PDB entry 6JW5 | X-ray diffraction, 2.99 A resolution | chains A and I of the 3 polymer chains in the assembly

Chain A:
Molecule: TAL effector
Source organism: Xanthomonas campestris pv. armoraciae
Chain sequence (498 residues; each row starts with the number of its first residue):
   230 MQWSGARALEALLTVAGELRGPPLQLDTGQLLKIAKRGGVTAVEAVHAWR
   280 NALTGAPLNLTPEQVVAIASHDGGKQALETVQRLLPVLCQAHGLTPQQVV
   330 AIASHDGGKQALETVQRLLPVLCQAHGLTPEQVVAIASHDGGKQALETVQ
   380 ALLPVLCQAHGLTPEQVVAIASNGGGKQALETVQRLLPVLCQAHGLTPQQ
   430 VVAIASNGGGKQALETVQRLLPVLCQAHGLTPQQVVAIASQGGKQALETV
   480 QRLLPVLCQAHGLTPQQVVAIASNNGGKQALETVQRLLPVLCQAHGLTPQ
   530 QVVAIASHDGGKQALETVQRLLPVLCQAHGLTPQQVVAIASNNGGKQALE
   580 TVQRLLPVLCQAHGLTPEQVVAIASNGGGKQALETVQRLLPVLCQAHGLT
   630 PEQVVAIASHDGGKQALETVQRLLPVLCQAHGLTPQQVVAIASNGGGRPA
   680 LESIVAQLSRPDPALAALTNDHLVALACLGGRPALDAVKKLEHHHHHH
Not modelled in the structure: 723-727

Chain I:
Molecule: 17-nt DNA strand
Sequence (17 nucleotides; numbered -2 to 14; the number before each row is that of its first residue; numbers below 1 keep their minus sign (DT-2 is residue -2)):
    -2 TGTCCCTTXGCGTCTCT
Modified residues: 5HC (2'-deoxy-5-(hydroxymethyl)cytidine 5'-(dihydrogen phosphate)) at position 6

Chain A / chain I interface:
Contacting residue pairs - 72 pairs, chain A then chain I:
  Ser233(A) - DT-2(I)  hydrogen bond to the phosphate
  Gly268(A) - DG-1(I)  phosphate contact
  Val269(A) - DG-1(I)  phosphate contact
  Thr270(A) - DG-1(I)  hydrogen bond to the phosphate
  Thr270(A) - DT0(I)  phosphate contact
  Asp301(A) - DT0(I)  base contact
  Asp301(A) - DC1(I)  hydrogen bond to the base
  Gly302(A) - DT0(I)  hydrogen bond to the phosphate
  Gly302(A) - DC1(I)  phosphate contact
  Lys304(A) - DT0(I)  phosphate contact
  Gln305(A) - DT0(I)  hydrogen bond to the phosphate
  Gln305(A) - DC1(I)  phosphate contact
  Asp335(A) - DC2(I)  hydrogen bond to the base
  Gly336(A) - DC1(I)  phosphate contact
  Gly336(A) - DC2(I)  phosphate contact
  Lys338(A) - DC1(I)  phosphate contact
  Gln339(A) - DC1(I)  hydrogen bond to the phosphate
  Gln339(A) - DC2(I)  phosphate contact
  Asp369(A) - DC3(I)  hydrogen bond to the base
  Gly370(A) - DC2(I)  phosphate contact
  Lys372(A) - DC2(I)  phosphate contact
  Gln373(A) - DC2(I)  hydrogen bond to the phosphate
  Gln373(A) - DC3(I)  phosphate contact
  Gly403(A) - DT4(I)  base contact
  Gly404(A) - DC3(I)  phosphate contact
  Gly404(A) - DT4(I)  phosphate contact
  Lys406(A) - DC3(I)  phosphate contact
  Gln407(A) - DC3(I)  hydrogen bond to the phosphate
  Gln407(A) - DT4(I)  phosphate contact
  Gly437(A) - DT5(I)  base contact
  Gly438(A) - DT4(I)  phosphate contact
  Gly438(A) - DT5(I)  phosphate contact
  Lys440(A) - DT4(I)  phosphate contact
  Gln441(A) - DT4(I)  hydrogen bond to the phosphate
  Gln441(A) - DT5(I)  phosphate contact
  Lys473(A) - DT5(I)  phosphate contact
  Gln474(A) - DT5(I)  hydrogen bond to the phosphate
  Gln474(A) - 5HC_6(I)  phosphate contact
  Asn504(A) - 5HC_6(I)  base contact
  Asn504(A) - DG7(I)  hydrogen bond to the base
  Gly505(A) - 5HC_6(I)  phosphate contact
  Gly505(A) - DG7(I)  phosphate contact
  Lys507(A) - 5HC_6(I)  phosphate contact
  Gln508(A) - 5HC_6(I)  hydrogen bond to the phosphate
  Gln508(A) - DG7(I)  phosphate contact
  Asp538(A) - DC8(I)  hydrogen bond to the base
  Gly539(A) - DG7(I)  phosphate contact
  Gly539(A) - DC8(I)  phosphate contact
  Lys541(A) - DG7(I)  phosphate contact
  Gln542(A) - DG7(I)  hydrogen bond to the phosphate
  Asn572(A) - DC8(I)  base contact
  Asn572(A) - DG9(I)  hydrogen bond to the base
  Gly573(A) - DG9(I)  phosphate contact
  Lys575(A) - DC8(I)  phosphate contact
  Gln576(A) - DC8(I)  hydrogen bond to the phosphate
  Gln576(A) - DG9(I)  phosphate contact
  Gly607(A) - DT10(I)  phosphate contact
  Lys609(A) - DG9(I)  phosphate contact
  Gln610(A) - DG9(I)  hydrogen bond to the phosphate
  Gln610(A) - DT10(I)  phosphate contact
  Asp640(A) - DC11(I)  hydrogen bond to the base
  Gly641(A) - DC11(I)  phosphate contact
  Lys643(A) - DT10(I)  phosphate contact
  Gln644(A) - DT10(I)  hydrogen bond to the phosphate
  Gly674(A) - DT12(I)  base contact
  Gly675(A) - DT12(I)  base contact
  Arg677(A) - DC11(I)  salt bridge to the phosphate
  Pro678(A) - DC11(I)  phosphate contact
  Arg711(A) - DC11(I)  hydrogen bond to the phosphate
  Arg711(A) - DT12(I)  salt bridge to the phosphate
  Pro712(A) - DT12(I)  phosphate contact
  Pro712(A) - DC13(I)  phosphate contact
Other interface residues (no listed pair), chain A (55 interface residues in all): Arg266, Gly267, Gly303, Gly606

Overview:
55 residues of chain A face 16 of chain I across their interface, with 22 hydrogen bonds and 2 salt bridges.
Among the polar pairs are Asp301(A)-DC1(I), Asp335(A)-DC2(I) and Asp369(A)-DC3(I).
Here chain A is TAL effector (Xanthomonas campestris pv. armoraciae) and chain I is a 17-nt DNA strand. Entry
6JW5 (RVD Q* recognizes 5hmC through water-mediated H bonds) was determined by X-ray diffraction, deposited
together with 6JVZ, 6JW0, 6JW1, 6JW2, 6JW3 and 6JW4.
